5YX2 - chains A and D of the 6 polymer chains in the assembly; structure by X-ray diffraction, 2.65 A resolution.

Chain A (and D):
Name: DNA (cytosine-5)-methyltransferase 3A
Organism: Homo sapiens
Notes: EC 2.1.1.37; chain D of this document is another copy of the same molecule, construct and numbering; everything in this record applies to it too
Reference sequence: Q9Y6K1 (DNM3A_HUMAN); numbering as in UniProt (aligned over 628-912)
Sequence (285 residues; each row starts with the number of its first residue):
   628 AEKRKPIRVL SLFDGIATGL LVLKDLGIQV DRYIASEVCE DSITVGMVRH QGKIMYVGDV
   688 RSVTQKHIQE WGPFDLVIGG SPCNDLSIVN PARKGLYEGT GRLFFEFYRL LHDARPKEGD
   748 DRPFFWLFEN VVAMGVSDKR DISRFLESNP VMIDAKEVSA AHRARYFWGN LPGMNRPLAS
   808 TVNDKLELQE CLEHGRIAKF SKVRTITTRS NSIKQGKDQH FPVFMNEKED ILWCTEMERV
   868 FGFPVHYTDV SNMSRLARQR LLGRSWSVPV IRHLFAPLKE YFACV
Ligand contacts: S-adenosylhomocysteine (SAH): Phe-640, Asp-641, Gly-642, Ile-643, Thr-645, Ser-663, Glu-664, Val-665, Cys-666, Ser-669, Gly-685, Asp-686, Val-687, Arg-688, Gly-707, Ser-708, Pro-709, Leu-730, Arg-891, Ser-892, Trp-893
Swiss-Prot annotation at these positions:
  - active site: Cys-710
  - binding site (S-adenosyl-L-methionine): Asp-641 to Thr-645, Glu-664, Asp-686 to Arg-688, Arg-891 to Trp-893
  - modified residue: Cys-710 (S-methylcysteine)
  - natural variant: Leu-648 (L648P: In TBRS), Gly-699 (G699D: In a patient with chronic myelomonocytic leukemia), Pro-700 (P700L: In TBRS), Phe-731 (deletion: In a patient with chronic myelomonocytic leukemia), Arg-749 (R749C: In TBRS), Arg-771 (R771Q: In TBRS; uncertain significance), Val-778 (V778G: In TBRS; uncertain significance), Asn-838 (N838D: In TBRS), Arg-882 (R882C: In TBRS and AML; R882H: In TBRS and AML; R882P: In a patient with chronic myelomonocytic leukemia), Phe-902 (F902S: In TBRS), Pro-904 (P904L: In TBRS)
  - mutagenesis: Phe-732 (F732A: Loss of activity due to the incapacity to bind the regulatory subunit DNMT3L)
Reported in the primary citation:
  - catalytic residues: Cys-710
  - binding site for the 25-nt DNA strand: Cys-710, Asn-711, Ser-714, Ile-715, Pro-718, Glu-756, Arg-790, Arg-792, Arg-831 to Phe-848
  - conformationally variable residues (loop rearrangement, order/disorder transition): Gly-707 to Lys-721, Arg-831 to Phe-848
  - specificity-determining residues: Arg-836
  - binding site for the 25-nt DNA strand: Val-716, Asn-838, Lys-841, Ser-881, Arg-882, Leu-883, Arg-887
  - mutagenesis - R836A (5.2- and 4.2-fold): increased catalytic activity on CpA
  - mutagenesis - R836A (4.2-fold): increased catalytic activity on CpT
  - mutagenesis - R836A: unchanged catalytic activity on CpG
  - mutagenesis - V716G: abolished catalytic activity
  - disease-associated variants - V716D, P718L, R792H, T835M, R836W, N838D, K841E: decreased catalytic activity
  - self-association interface (contacts with another copy of this molecule): Arg-882

Chain A / chain D interface:
Pairs across the interface (32; chain A residue first):
  Glu-667(A) with Lys-855(D)
  Thr-671(A) with Trp-860(D)
  Met-674(A) with Asn-853(D)
  Val-675(A) with Glu-820(D); Trp-860(D), hydrophobic
  Arg-676(A) with His-873(D)
  Gln-678(A) with His-821(D)
  His-821(A) with Gln-678(D), hydrogen bond (side chain-backbone); Gly-679(D)
  Ile-858(A) with Asn-879(D)
  Leu-859(A) with Asn-879(D), hydrogen bond (backbone-side chain)
  Trp-860(A) with Thr-671(D); Val-675(D), hydrophobic; Ser-878(D); Asn-879(D)
  Cys-861(A) with Asn-879(D), hydrogen bond (backbone-side chain)
  Thr-862(A) with Asp-876(D)
  His-873(A) with Arg-676(D); His-873(D); Asp-876(D), salt bridge
  Asp-876(A) with Thr-862(D); His-873(D), salt bridge; Asp-876(D); Arg-885(D), salt bridge
  Ser-878(A) with Trp-860(D)
  Asn-879(A) with Ile-858(D); Leu-859(D), hydrogen bond (side chain-backbone); Trp-860(D); Cys-861(D), hydrogen bond (side chain-backbone); Arg-882(D)
  Arg-882(A) with Asn-879(D)
  Arg-885(A) with Asp-876(D), salt bridge
Also at the interface, not in a pair above, chain A (22 interface residues in all): Gly-679, Glu-820, Asn-853, Val-877
Also at the interface, not in a pair above, chain D (22 interface residues in all): Met-674, Val-877

Overview:
Chain A and chain D each contribute 22 residues to their interface, with 5 hydrogen bonds and 4 salt bridges.
Polar pairs include His-873(A)/Asp-876(D), Asp-876(A)/Arg-885(D) and His-821(A)/Gln-678(D). Chain A binds
S-adenosylhomocysteine. From the paper: the catalytic residue Cys-710(A); V716D, P718L and R792H of chain A,
among others, reduce catalytic activity; 9 substitutions were tested in all.
Chain A and chain D are both DNA (cytosine-5)-methyltransferase 3A (Homo sapiens); the structure, Crystal
structure of DNMT3A-DNMT3L in complex with DNA containing two CpG sites, was determined by X-ray diffraction,
deposited together with 6BRR and 6F57.
